PDB entry 3EEU | X-ray diffraction, 2.00 A resolution | chains A and B

Chain A (and B):
Protein: Probable pyrophosphohydrolase
Source organism: Bdellovibrio bacteriovorus
Notes: EC 3.6.1.-; chain B of this document is another copy of the same molecule, construct and numbering; everything in this record applies to it too
Reference sequence: Q6MPX4 (Q6MPX4_BDEBA); numbering as in UniProt (aligned over 1-153)
Sequence (153 residues; each row starts with the number of its first residue):
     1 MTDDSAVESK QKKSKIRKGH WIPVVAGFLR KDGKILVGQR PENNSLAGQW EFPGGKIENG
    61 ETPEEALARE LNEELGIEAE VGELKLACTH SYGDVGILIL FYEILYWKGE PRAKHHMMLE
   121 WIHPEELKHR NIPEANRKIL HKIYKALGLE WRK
Unresolved in the structure: 1-17, 151-153 (chain B: 1-17, 43-47, 152-153)
Residues lining bound ligands: holmium atom (HO): Arg-69, Glu-70, Glu-73
From the paper describing this entry:
  - holmium atom coordination: Glu-70, Glu-73
  - mutagenesis - H116Q (2-fold): decreased catalytic activity on RNA
  - specificity-determining residues: Lys-56 (proposed by the authors, not directly observed)

Interface between chain A and chain B:
Contacting residue pairs - 38 pairs, chain A then chain B:
  His-20(A) with His-20(B)
  Trp-21(A) with Trp-21(B); Pro-23(B), hydrophobic; Ile-57(B); Glu-58(B); Asn-59(B)
  Pro-23(A) with Trp-21(B); Leu-98(B), hydrophobic
  Ile-57(A) with Trp-21(B), hydrophobic
  Glu-58(A) with Trp-21(B)
  Asn-59(A) with Lys-18(B), hydrogen bond (side chain-backbone); Gly-19(B); Trp-21(B)
  Glu-61(A) with Thr-89(B), hydrogen bond (backbone-side chain)
  Thr-62(A) with Thr-89(B)
  Leu-84(A) with Leu-84(B), hydrophobic; Leu-86(B); Ala-87(B)
  Leu-86(A) with Leu-84(B)
  Ala-87(A) with Pro-63(B); Leu-84(B); Leu-100(B), hydrophobic; Tyr-102(B)
  Thr-89(A) with Glu-61(B), hydrogen bond (side chain-backbone); Thr-62(B); Pro-63(B)
  Ser-91(A) with Asn-59(B), hydrogen bond; Gly-60(B), hydrogen bond (side chain-backbone)
  Gly-93(A) with Asn-59(B), hydrogen bond (backbone-side chain)
  Asp-94(A) with Asn-59(B)
  Val-95(A) with Asn-59(B)
  Gly-96(A) with Asn-59(B)
  Leu-98(A) with Pro-23(B), hydrophobic; Leu-98(B), hydrophobic
  Leu-100(A) with Ala-87(B), hydrophobic; Leu-100(B), hydrophobic
  Tyr-102(A) with Ala-87(B)
  Lys-142(A) with Thr-62(B)
Also at the interface, not in a pair above, chain A (27 interface residues in all): Lys-18, Gly-60, Pro-63, Glu-83, Cys-88, His-90
Also at the interface, not in a pair above, chain B (22 interface residues in all): Glu-64, Glu-83, Ser-91

Summary:
The interface between chain A and chain B involves 27 residues on one side and 22 on the other, with 6
hydrogen bonds. Polar pairs include Asn-59(A)/Lys-18(B), Glu-61(A)/Thr-89(B) and Ser-91(A)/Asn-59(B). Ligands
of chain A: holmium atom. The paper reports that H116Q of chain A reduces catalytic activity on RNA; holmium
atom coordination by Glu-70(A) and Glu-73(A).
Chain A and chain B are both Probable pyrophosphohydrolase (Bdellovibrio bacteriovorus); the structure,
Structure of the RNA pyrophosphohydrolase BdRppH in complex with Holmium, was determined by X-ray diffraction
(same publication as 3EES and 3EF5).
